8GHA - chains D and B of the 3 polymer chains in the assembly; structure by electron microscopy, 6.80 A resolution (low resolution: residue-level contacts below are approximate; hydrogen-bond / salt-bridge calls are withheld).

Chain D:
Name: Histone transcription regulator 3
From: Saccharomyces cerevisiae
Reference sequence: P47171 (HIR3_YEAST); numbering as in UniProt (aligned over 1-1648)
Sequence (1648 residues; numbered 1 to 1648; the number before each row is that of its first residue):
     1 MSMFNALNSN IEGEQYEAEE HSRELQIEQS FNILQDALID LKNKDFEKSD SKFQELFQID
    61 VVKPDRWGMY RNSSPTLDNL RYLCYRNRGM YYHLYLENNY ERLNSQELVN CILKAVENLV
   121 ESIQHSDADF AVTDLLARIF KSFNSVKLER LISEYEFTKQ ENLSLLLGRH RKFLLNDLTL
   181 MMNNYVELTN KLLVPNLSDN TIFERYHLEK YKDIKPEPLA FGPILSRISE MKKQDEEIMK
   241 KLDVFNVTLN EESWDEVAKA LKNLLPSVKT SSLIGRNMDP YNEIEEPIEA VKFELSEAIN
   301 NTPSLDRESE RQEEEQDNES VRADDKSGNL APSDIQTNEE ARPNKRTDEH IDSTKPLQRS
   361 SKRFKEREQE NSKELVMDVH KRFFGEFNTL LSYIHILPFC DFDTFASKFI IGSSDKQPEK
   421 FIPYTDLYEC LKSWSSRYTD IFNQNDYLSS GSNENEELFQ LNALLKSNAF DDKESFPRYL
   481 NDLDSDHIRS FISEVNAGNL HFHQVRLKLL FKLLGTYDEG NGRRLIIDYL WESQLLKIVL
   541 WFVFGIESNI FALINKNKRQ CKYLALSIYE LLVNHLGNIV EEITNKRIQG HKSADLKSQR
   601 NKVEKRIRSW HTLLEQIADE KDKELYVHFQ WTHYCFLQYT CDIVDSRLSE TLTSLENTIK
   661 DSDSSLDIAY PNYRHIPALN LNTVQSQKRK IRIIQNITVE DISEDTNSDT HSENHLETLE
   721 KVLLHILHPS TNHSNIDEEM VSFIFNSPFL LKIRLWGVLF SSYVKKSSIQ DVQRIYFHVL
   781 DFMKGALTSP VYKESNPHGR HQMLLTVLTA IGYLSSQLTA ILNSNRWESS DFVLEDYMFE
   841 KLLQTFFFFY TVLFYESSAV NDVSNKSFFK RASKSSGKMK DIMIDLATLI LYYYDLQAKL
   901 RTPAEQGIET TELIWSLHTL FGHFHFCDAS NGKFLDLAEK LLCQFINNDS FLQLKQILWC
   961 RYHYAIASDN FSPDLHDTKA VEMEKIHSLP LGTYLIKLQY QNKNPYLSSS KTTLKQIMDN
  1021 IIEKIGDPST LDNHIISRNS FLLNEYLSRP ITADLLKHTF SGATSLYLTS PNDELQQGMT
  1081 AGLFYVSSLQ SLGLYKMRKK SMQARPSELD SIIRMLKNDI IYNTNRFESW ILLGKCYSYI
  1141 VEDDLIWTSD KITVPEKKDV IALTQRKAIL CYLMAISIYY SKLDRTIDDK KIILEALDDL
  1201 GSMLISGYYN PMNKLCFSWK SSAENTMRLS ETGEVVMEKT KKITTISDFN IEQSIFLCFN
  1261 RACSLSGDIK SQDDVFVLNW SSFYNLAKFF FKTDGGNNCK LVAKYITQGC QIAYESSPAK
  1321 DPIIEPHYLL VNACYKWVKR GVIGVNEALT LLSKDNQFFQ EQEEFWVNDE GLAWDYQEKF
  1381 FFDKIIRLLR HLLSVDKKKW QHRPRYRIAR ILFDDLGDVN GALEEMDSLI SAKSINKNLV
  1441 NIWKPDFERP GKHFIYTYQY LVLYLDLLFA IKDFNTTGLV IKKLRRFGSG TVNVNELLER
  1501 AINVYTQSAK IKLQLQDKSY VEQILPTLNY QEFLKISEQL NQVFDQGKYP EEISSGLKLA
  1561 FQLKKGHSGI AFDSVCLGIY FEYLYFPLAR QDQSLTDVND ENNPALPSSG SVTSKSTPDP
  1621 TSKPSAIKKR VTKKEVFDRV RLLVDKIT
Disordered / not traced: 1-903, 1593-1632
From the paper describing this entry:
  - mutagenesis - K1288A/K1292A: unchanged growth in response to His+ phenotype
  - mutagenesis - K1288A/K1292A: unchanged binding to pull-down assay
  - mutagenesis - K1482A/K1483A/R1485A/R1486A, K1482A/K1483A/R1485A/R1486A/K1558A/K1565A: increased growth

Chain B:
Name: Protein HIR2
From: Saccharomyces cerevisiae
Reference sequence: P32480 (HIR2_YEAST); residues 1-875 here = UniProt positions 1-875
Sequence (875 residues; each row starts with the number of its first residue):
     1 MRLLKYPLDI HNEQVNALAA LGPYIILAGS GGHVMAWRQQ QLVDTAFDRV MIKDLKPEVS
    61 FQVDQDTTGD IFFITGDLET LYIGSEHRLW GYSGWLCRDT NNINSVEKMN SKLLFECKSP
   121 STITDVKYDI NLGILFVLLS NENKILLFRH KTFDKLSEIT IDKASKPITG IIDPTGQTFT
   181 VMTSDRSILV YQINKTGTHK LINKLTQHVQ MYPLHYRISM SPQADILPVI NSVKGVPNNA
   241 TSCTALLDRN NNYKVTKTLV TPSSNGCRVL VYSPAFYEKP NLKKGTSTRY NLIATSGSTD
   301 GTILVWNTKR MKPLFNALQV SSTAINDMSW SQDGFTLFAI SNDATLYTFA FQEKDLGVAL
   361 PQTEIKSLQE VNKKLPKLEE PLAEQIPKSF PENIKLEESA SAAPIPNDIG RSAVGKKPTK
   421 KKTANNQTNG IKTIQSTSME FNTPSYTVPR DLKRKPKEAT PSNIAPGSKK QKKELQPIDF
   481 LDTGLLLPNT SFSRIRLATP KIRSTFKYSP INNPNLILDV KNGSGNEQRP TIVKLTSKVL
   541 DQDQVLFQDF IPKLITICTA GDTFWSFCSE DGSIYIYSDS GRKLMAPLVL GVSISFLEAC
   601 GTYLLCLTSI GELYCWNIEQ KKLAFPTNTI YPLLNPSLRY SDDILTRAEN ITLCSITKKG
   661 VPLVTLSNGD GYLFDKNMET WLLVSDGWWA YGSQYWDTTN TTGLSSSKAN TDSFNGSESN
   721 INEIVSDIKN DNQSIINFLE CKTNDELNRK GRIKNLQRFA RTILMKEGFE NMEEIVTLSH
   781 LENKILISIR LEEPEEFSKL MMVYCIRLSE LGYMDRLNDV FQWLYDDLPI SGTGSAFADK
   841 DFKRNLLKKI LIACGDIRQV QRVTTRYAKE MNIIS
Disordered / not traced: 382-875

Interface between chain D and chain B:
Pairs across the interface (11; chain D residue first):
  D1032(D) - N141(B)
  H1034(D) - P213(B)
  H1034(D) - L214(B)
  S1037(D) - P213(B)
  R1038(D) - P213(B)
  A1223(D) - N239(B)
  A1223(D) - A240(B)
  E1224(D) - N239(B)
  N1225(D) - N239(B)
  M1227(D) - P237(B)
  M1227(D) - A240(B)
Also at the interface, not in a pair above, chain D (13 interface residues in all): L1031, F1041, Y1067, S1221, M1237
Also at the interface, not in a pair above, chain B (13 interface residues in all): Q14, P120, K166, Y212, H215, N238, S263
From the paper, about this interface:
  - interface residues, chain D: H1034(D), N1225(D)

In short:
Chain D and chain B each contribute 13 residues to their interface. The paper reports that
K1482A/K1483A/R1485A/R1486A and K1482A/K1483A/R1485A/R1486A/K1558A/K1565A of chain D increase growth;
interface residues H1034(D) and N1225(D).
Chain D is Histone transcription regulator 3 and chain B is Protein HIR2, both from Saccharomyces cerevisiae;
the structure, Hir3 Arm/Tail, Hir2 WD40, C-terminal Hpc2, was determined by electron microscopy, deposited
together with 8GIX.
